9IIY - chains A and C of the 3 polymer chains in the assembly; structure by electron microscopy, 3.00 A resolution.

# Chain A
Molecule: Piwi
From: Ephydatia fluviatilis
Reference sequence: D5MRY8 (D5MRY8_9METZ); residues 1-987 here = UniProt positions 1-987
Sequence (987 residues; each row starts with the number of its first residue):
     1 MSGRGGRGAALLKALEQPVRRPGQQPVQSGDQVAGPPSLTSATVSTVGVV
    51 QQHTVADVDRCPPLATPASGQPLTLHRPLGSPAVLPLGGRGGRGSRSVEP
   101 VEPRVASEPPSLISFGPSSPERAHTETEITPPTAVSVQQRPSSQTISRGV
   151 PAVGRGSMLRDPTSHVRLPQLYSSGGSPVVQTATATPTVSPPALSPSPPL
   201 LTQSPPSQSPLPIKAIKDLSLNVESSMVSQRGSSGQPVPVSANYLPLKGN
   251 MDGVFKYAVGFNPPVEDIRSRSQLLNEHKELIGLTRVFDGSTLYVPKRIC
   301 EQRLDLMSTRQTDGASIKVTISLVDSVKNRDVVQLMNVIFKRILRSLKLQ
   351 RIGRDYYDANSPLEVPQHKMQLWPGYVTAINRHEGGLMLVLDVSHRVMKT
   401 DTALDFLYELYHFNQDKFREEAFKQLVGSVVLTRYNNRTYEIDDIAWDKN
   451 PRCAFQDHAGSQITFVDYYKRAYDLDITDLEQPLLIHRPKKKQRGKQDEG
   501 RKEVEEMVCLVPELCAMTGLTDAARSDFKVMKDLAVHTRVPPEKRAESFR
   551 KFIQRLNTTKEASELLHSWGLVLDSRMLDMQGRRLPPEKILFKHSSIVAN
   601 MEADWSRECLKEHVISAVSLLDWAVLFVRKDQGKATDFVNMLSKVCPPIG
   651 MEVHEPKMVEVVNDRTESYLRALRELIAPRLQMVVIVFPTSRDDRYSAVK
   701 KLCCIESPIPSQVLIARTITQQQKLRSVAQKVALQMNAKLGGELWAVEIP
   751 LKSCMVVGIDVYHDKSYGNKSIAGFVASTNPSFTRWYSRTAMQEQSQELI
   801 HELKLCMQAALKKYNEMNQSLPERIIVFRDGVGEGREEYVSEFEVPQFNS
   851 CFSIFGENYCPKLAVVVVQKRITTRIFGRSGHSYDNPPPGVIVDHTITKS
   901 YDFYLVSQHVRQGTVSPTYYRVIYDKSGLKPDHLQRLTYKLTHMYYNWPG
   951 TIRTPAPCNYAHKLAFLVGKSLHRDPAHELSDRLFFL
Unresolved in the structure: 1-241, 488-504, 519-530, 577-606, 823-868, 957-977

# Chain C
Molecule: 21-nt RNA strand
From: Homo sapiens
Sequence (21 nucleotides; numbered 1 to 21; the number before each row is that of its first residue):
     1 CGUCUAUACAACCGAUCAGCU

# How chain A and chain C interact
Pairs across the interface (32):
  Asp289(A) - U7(C)  sugar contact
  Val333(A) - C9(C)  phosphate contact
  Asn337(A) - C9(C)  hydrogen bond to the phosphate
  Lys341(A) - U7(C)  phosphate contact
  Lys341(A) - A8(C)  salt bridge to the phosphate
  Arg351(A) - A8(C)  salt bridge to the phosphate
  Arg354(A) - A8(C)  salt bridge to the phosphate
  Arg354(A) - C9(C)  base contact
  Tyr356(A) - A8(C)  hydrogen bond to the phosphate
  Ala379(A) - A10(C)  phosphate contact
  Asn381(A) - C9(C)  hydrogen bond to the phosphate
  Asn436(A) - U7(C)  phosphate contact
  Arg438(A) - U7(C)  salt bridge to the phosphate
  Tyr440(A) - A6(C)  phosphate contact
  Met531(A) - A18(C)  base contact
  Lys532(A) - A18(C)  phosphate contact
  Ala535(A) - A18(C)  sugar contact
  Lys724(A) - U21(C)  hydrogen bond to the base
  Ser727(A) - U21(C)  base contact
  Lys731(A) - U21(C)  base contact
  Asp760(A) - C13(C)  phosphate contact
  Tyr762(A) - G14(C)  phosphate contact
  Asp764(A) - C13(C)  hydrogen bond to the sugar
  Gln869(A) - C12(C)  phosphate contact
  Lys870(A) - C12(C)  hydrogen bond to the phosphate
  Arg871(A) - A11(C)  phosphate contact
  Arg871(A) - C12(C)  phosphate contact
  Ile872(A) - A11(C)  phosphate contact
  Arg911(A) - C20(C)  hydrogen bond to the sugar
  Trp948(A) - C20(C)  base contact
  Trp948(A) - U21(C)  base contact
  Pro949(A) - U21(C)  sugar contact
Other interface residues (no listed pair), chain A (36 interface residues in all): Ile268, Gln334, Thr378, Ile380, Arg539, Gln730, Gln912, Tyr919
Other interface residues (no listed pair), chain C (14 interface residues in all): C17, G19

# Summary
Chain A and chain C form an interface of 36 and 14 residues respectively; the contacts include 7 hydrogen
bonds and 4 salt bridges. Polar contacts include Lys724(A)-U21(C), Asp764(A)-C13(C) and Arg911(A)-C20(C).
Here chain A is Piwi (Ephydatia fluviatilis) and chain C is a 21-nt RNA strand (Homo sapiens). Entry 9IIY
(Cryo-EM Structure of EfPiwi-piRNA-target (25-nt, bilobed)) was determined by electron microscopy (same
publication as 9IIZ, 9IJ0, 9IJ1, 9IJ2, 9IJ3, 9IJ4 and 9IJ5).
